PDB entry 5JS9 | X-ray diffraction, 6.92 A resolution (low resolution: residue-level contacts below are approximate; hydrogen-bond / salt-bridge calls are withheld) | chains C and D of the 6 polymer chains in the assembly

# Chain C
Name: gp120
Source organism: Human immunodeficiency virus 1
Sequence (480 residues; numbered 31 to 510; the number before each row is that of its first residue):
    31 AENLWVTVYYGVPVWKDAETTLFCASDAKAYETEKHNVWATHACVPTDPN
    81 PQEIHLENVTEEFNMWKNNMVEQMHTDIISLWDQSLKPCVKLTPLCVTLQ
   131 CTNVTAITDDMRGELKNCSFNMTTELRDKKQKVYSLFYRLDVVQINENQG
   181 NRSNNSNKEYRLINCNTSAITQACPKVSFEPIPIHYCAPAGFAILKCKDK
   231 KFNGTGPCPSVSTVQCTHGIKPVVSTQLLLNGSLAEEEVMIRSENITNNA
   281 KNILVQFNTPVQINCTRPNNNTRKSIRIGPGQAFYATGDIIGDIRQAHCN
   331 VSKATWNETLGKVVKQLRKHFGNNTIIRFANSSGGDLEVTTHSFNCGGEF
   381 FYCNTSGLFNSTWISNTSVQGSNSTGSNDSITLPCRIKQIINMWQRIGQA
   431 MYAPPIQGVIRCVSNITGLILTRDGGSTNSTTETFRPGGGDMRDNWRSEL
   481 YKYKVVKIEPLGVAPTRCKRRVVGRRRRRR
Unresolved in the structure: 31-32, 136-139, 177-186, 400-407, 502-510
Disulfide bonds: C54-C74, C119-C204, C126-C195, C131-C148, C217-C246, C227-C238, C376-C442, C383-C415
Covalent attachments: N-acetylglucosamine (NAG) linked to N133, N147, N151, N196, N294, N337, N353, N361, N384, N390, N445; glycan linked to N233, N261, N275, N300, N330

# Chain D
Name: gp41
Source organism: Human immunodeficiency virus 1
Notes: fragment: modified HR1
Sequence (140 residues; each row starts with the number of its first residue):
   512 AVGIGAVFLGFLGAAGSTMGAASMTLTVQARNLLSGNPDWLPDMTVWGIK
   562 QLQARVLAVERYLRDQQLLGIWGCSGKLICCTNVPWNSSWSNRNLSEIWD
   612 NMTWLQWDKEISNYTQIIYGLLEESQNQQEKNEQDLLALD
Unresolved in the structure: 512-521
Disulfide bonds: C585-C591
Covalent attachments: N-acetylglucosamine (NAG) linked to N598; glycan linked to N624

# Interface between chain C and chain D
Inter-chain disulfides: C498(C)-C592(D)
Residue-residue contacts (80; chain C residue first):
  L34(C) with P596(D); W597(D)
  W35(C) with T593(D); N594(D); V595(D); P596(D); W597(D)
  V36(C) with T593(D); V595(D); W597(D); L633(D)
  T37(C) with C591(D); C592(D)
  V38(C) with W583(D); C585(D); L589(D); I590(D); C591(D); L633(D)
  Y39(C) with I590(D); W610(D)
  Y40(C) with L537(D); Q577(D); L589(D)
  G41(C) with L537(D); Q540(D)
  V42(C) with L537(D); W615(D)
  P43(C) with L523(D); A526(D); L616(D)
  V44(C) with L616(D)
  W45(C) with A526(D)
  T51(C) with K561(D); Q564(D); A565(D)
  L52(C) with K561(D)
  C54(C) with W558(D)
  A70(C) with W558(D)
  H72(C) with W558(D)
  A73(C) with P553(D); W558(D)
  C74(C) with W558(D)
  V75(C) with P549(D); W551(D)
  P76(C) with W551(D)
  I84(C) with F522(D)
  L86(C) with F522(D); L523(D); G524(D)
  E87(C) with G527(D)
  N88(C) with G527(D)
  V89(C) with G527(D)
  D107(C) with K561(D)
  Q114(C) with V557(D)
  P219(C) with A565(D)
  A220(C) with L544(D); A569(D)
  G221(C) with L544(D)
  F222(C) with L568(D)
  T243(C) with F522(D)
  K487(C) with R572(D)
  I488(C) with L544(D); R572(D)
  P490(C) with L544(D)
  L491(C) with L579(D); W583(D)
  V493(C) with W618(D)
  P495(C) with W597(D); W618(D)
  C498(C) with C592(D), disulfide
  K499(C) with C592(D); T593(D); N594(D)
  R500(C) with G584(D); C592(D); T593(D); N594(D); N638(D); E641(D)
Interface residues without a listed pair, chain C (45 interface residues in all): T71, A494, T496
Interface residues without a listed pair, chain D (50 interface residues in all): S528, G547, D554, M555, T556, Y573, D576, D619, I629, Y630

# In short
Chain C and chain D form an interface of 45 and 50 residues respectively, with 1 disulfide bond.
Here chain C is gp120 and chain D is gp41, both from Human immunodeficiency virus 1. Entry 5JS9 (Uncleaved
prefusion optimized gp140 trimer with an engineered 8-residue HR1 turn bound to broadly neutralizing
antibodies ...) was determined by X-ray diffraction, deposited together with 5JSA.
